3E3J - chains B and X of the 4 polymer chains in the assembly; structure by X-ray diffraction, 6.70 A resolution (low resolution: residue-level contacts below are approximate; hydrogen-bond / salt-bridge calls are withheld).

== Chain B ==
Molecule: DNA-directed RNA polymerase
Organism: Bacteriophage T7
Notes: EC 2.7.7.6
UniProt: P00573 (RPOL_BPT7); residue numbers follow UniProt; this construct covers 1-883
Sequence (889 residues; row label = number of the first residue in the row; numbers below 1 keep their minus sign (His-5 is residue -5)):
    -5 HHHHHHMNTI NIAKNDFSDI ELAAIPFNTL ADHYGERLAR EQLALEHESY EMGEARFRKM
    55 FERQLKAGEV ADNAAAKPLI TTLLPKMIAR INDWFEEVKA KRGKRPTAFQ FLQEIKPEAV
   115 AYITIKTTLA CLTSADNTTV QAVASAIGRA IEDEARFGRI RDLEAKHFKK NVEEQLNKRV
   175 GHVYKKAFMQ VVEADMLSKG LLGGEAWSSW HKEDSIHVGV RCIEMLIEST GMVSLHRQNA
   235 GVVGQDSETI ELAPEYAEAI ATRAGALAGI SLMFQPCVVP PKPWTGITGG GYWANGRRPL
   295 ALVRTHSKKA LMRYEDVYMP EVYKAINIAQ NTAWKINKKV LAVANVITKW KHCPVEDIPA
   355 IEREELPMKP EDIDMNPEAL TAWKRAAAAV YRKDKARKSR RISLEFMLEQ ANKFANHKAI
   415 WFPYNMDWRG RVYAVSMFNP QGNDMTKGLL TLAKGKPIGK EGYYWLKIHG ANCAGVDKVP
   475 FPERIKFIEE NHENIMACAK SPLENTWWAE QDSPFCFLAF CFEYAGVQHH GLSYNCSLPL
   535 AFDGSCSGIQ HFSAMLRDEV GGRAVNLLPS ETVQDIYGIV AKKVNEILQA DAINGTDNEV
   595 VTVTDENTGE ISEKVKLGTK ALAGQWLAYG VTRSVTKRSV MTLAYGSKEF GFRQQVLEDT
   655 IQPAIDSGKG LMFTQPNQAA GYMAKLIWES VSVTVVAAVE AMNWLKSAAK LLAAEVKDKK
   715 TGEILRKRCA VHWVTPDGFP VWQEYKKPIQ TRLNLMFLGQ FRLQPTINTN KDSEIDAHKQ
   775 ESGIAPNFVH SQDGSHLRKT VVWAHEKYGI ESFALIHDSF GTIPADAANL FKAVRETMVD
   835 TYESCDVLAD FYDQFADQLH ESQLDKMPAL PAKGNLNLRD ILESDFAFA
Not modelled in the structure: -5 to 7, 56-72, 167-179, 256-262, 599-604
Differences from the reference sequence: expression tag (-5 to 0); engineered mutation Leu266 (Pro in P00573)
Swiss-Prot annotation at these positions:
  - active site: Asp537, Lys631, Asp812
  - mutagenesis: Lys172 (K172L/G: No change in activity), Pro563 (P563A/T: Inactivated), Tyr571 (Y571S: Inactivated), Lys631 (K631G: Partially inactivated; K631L: Partially inactivated; K631R: Partially inactivated), Thr636 (T636P: Inactivated), Tyr639 (Y639D: Inactivated), Phe646 (F646C: Inactivated)

== Chain X ==
Molecule: 32-nt DNA strand
Sequence (32 nucleotides; numbered 1 to 32; the number before each row is that of its first residue):
     1 GCCGTTTTTA CTCCCTATAG TGAGTCGTAT TA
Not modelled in the structure: 16-19

== Interface between chain B and chain X ==
Contacting residue pairs (44):
  Lys93(B) - DA32(X)
  Arg96(B) - DT31(X)
  Gly97(B) - DT30(X)
  Gly97(B) - DT31(X)
  Lys98(B) - DA29(X)
  Lys98(B) - DT30(X)
  Arg99(B) - DT31(X)
  Arg99(B) - DA32(X)
  Gln104(B) - DT31(X)
  Gln135(B) - DT21(X)
  Asp240(B) - DG20(X)
  Asp240(B) - DT21(X)
  Glu242(B) - DT21(X)
  Glu242(B) - DG22(X)
  Arg298(B) - DC11(X)
  Arg298(B) - DT12(X)
  Ile396(B) - DC14(X)
  Phe400(B) - DC13(X)
  Asp421(B) - DA10(X)
  Trp422(B) - DT9(X)
  Trp422(B) - DA10(X)
  Arg423(B) - DT9(X)
  Met431(B) - DT12(X)
  Met431(B) - DC13(X)
  Tyr639(B) - DT8(X)
  Gly640(B) - DT8(X)
  Gln744(B) - DG20(X)
  Arg746(B) - DT21(X)
  Arg746(B) - DG22(X)
  Gln754(B) - DA23(X)
  Phe755(B) - DG22(X)
  Phe755(B) - DA23(X)
  Arg756(B) - DG22(X)
  Arg756(B) - DA23(X)
  Arg756(B) - DG24(X)
  Arg756(B) - DT25(X)
  Leu757(B) - DG22(X)
  Gln758(B) - DT21(X)
  Gln758(B) - DG22(X)
  Gln758(B) - DA23(X)
  Pro759(B) - DT21(X)
  Thr760(B) - DG20(X)
  Thr760(B) - DT21(X)
  His784(B) - DT9(X)
Other interface residues (no listed pair), chain B (35 interface residues in all): Ala94, Lys95, Arg231, Val237, Phe644, Asn748, Pro780
Other interface residues (no listed pair), chain X (18 interface residues in all): DT7

== Overview ==
Chain B and chain X form an interface of 35 and 18 residues respectively. Curated annotation (UniProt) lists 3
active-site residues and 7 mutagenesis sites on chain B.
Here chain B is DNA-directed RNA polymerase (Bacteriophage T7) and chain X is a 32-nt DNA strand. Entry 3E3J
(Crystal Structure of an Intermediate Complex of T7 RNAP and 8nt of RNA) was determined by X-ray diffraction,
deposited together with 3E2E.
